PDB entry 2FHD | X-ray diffraction, 2.40 A resolution | chains A and B

[Chain A (and B)]
Name: DNA repair protein rhp9/CRB2
Source organism: Schizosaccharomyces pombe
Notes: chain B of this document is another copy of the same molecule, construct and numbering; everything in this record applies to it too
Amino-acid sequence (153 residues; numbered 355 to 507; the number before each row is that of its first residue):
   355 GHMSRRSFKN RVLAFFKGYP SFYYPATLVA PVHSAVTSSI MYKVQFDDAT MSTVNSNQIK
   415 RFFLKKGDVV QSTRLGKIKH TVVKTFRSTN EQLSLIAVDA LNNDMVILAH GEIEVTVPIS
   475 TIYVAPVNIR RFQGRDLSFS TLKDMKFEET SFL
Disordered / not traced: 355, 506-507 (chain B: 355-358, 499-507)
Modified positions: Mse357, Mse395, Mse405, Mse459, Mse499 (selenomethionine; parent Met)
Sequence notes: insertion (355-357)
From the paper describing this entry:
  - binding site for phosphate ion: Phe376, Tyr378, Phe400, Asp402, Thr404 (proposed by the authors, not directly observed)

[Interface between chain A and chain B]
Residue-residue contacts - 27 pairs, chain A then chain B:
  Val386(A) with Tyr373(B), hydrophobic
  His387(A) with Tyr373(B)
  Ser388(A) with Tyr373(B); Pro374(B)
  Ala389(A) with Phe370(B), hydrophobic; Tyr373(B), hydrogen bond (backbone-backbone); Pro374(B); Tyr378(B)
  Val390(A) with Tyr378(B); Lys431(B); Tyr477(B)
  Thr391(A) with Lys431(B)
  Mse395(A) with Tyr373(B), hydrophobic
  Thr407(A) with Tyr373(B)
  Glu502(A) with Lys371(B); Gly372(B)
  Glu503(A) with Lys371(B)
  Thr504(A) with Lys371(B); Thr404(B), hydrogen bond (backbone-side chain); Mse405(B); Ser406(B); Thr407(B)
  Ser505(A) with Phe370(B); Lys371(B); Gly372(B), hydrogen bond (side chain-backbone); Thr404(B), hydrogen bond (backbone-side chain); Ser406(B)
Other interface residues (no listed pair), chain B (13 interface residues in all): Thr427

[In short]
12 residues of chain A and 13 residues of chain B are in contact; the contacts include 4 hydrogen bonds. Among
the polar pairs are Thr504(A)-Thr404(B), Ser505(A)-Gly372(B) and Ser505(A)-Thr404(B). The paper reports a
binding site for phosphate ion at Phe376(A), Tyr378(A) and Phe400(A) among others.
Both chains are DNA repair protein rhp9/CRB2 (Schizosaccharomyces pombe). Entry 2FHD (Crystal structure of
Crb2 tandem tudor domains) was determined by X-ray diffraction, deposited together with 2G3R and 2IG0.
